5EHZ - chains A and B; structure by X-ray diffraction, 2.50 A resolution.

[Chain A (and B)]
Molecule: Acetylcholinesterase
Organism: Mus musculus
Notes: EC 3.1.1.7; chain B of this document is another copy of the same molecule, construct and numbering; everything in this record applies to it too
Reference sequence: P21836 (ACES_MOUSE); residues 1-543 here correspond to UniProt positions 32-574 (UniProt number = residue number + 31)
Amino-acid sequence (543 residues; each row starts with the number of its first residue):
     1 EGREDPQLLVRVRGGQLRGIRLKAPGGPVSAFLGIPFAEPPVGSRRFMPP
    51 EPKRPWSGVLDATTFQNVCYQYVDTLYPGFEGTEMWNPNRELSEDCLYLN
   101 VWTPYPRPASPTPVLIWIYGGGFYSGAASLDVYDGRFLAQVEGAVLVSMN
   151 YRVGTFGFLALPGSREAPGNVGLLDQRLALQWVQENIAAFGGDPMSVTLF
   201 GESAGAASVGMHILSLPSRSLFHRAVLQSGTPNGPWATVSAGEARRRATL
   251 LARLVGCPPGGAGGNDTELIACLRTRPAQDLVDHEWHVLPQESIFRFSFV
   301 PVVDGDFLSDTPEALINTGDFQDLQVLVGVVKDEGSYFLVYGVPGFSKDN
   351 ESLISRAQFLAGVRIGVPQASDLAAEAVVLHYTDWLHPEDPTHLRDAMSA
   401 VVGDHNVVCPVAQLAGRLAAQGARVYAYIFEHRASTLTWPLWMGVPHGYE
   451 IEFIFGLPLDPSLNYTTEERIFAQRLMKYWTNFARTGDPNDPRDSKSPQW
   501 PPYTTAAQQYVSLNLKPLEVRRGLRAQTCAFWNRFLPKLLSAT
Not modelled in the structure: 260-264 (chain B: 1-3, 259-264)
Disulfides: Cys69-Cys96, Cys257-Cys272, Cys409-Cys529
Glycans and other covalent adducts: N-acetylglucosamine (NAG) linked to Asn350, Asn464
Residues lining bound ligands: 5NZ (6-phenyl-5-[5-[3-[2-(1,2,3,4-tetrahydroacridin-9-ylamino)ethyl]-1,2,3-triazol-4-yl]pentyl]phenanthridin-5-ium-3,8-diamine): Tyr72, Asp74, Leu76, Gly82, Trp86, Gly120, Gly121, Gly122, Tyr124, Ser125, Tyr133, Glu202, Ser203, Trp286, Leu289, Ser293, Ile294, Arg296, Phe297, Tyr337, Phe338, Tyr341, Trp439, His447, Gly448, Tyr449
Swiss-Prot annotation at these positions:
  - active site: Ser203 (Acyl-ester intermediate), Glu334 (Charge relay system), His447 (Charge relay system)
  - glycosylation (N-linked (GlcNAc...) asparagine): Asn265, Asn350, Asn464

[Interface between chain A and chain B]
Pairs across the interface (38):
  Leu373(A) with Lys538(B); Leu539(B), hydrophobic
  Glu376(A) with Lys538(B), salt bridge
  Ala377(A) with Phe535(B), hydrophobic
  Leu380(A) with Arg534(B); Phe535(B), hydrophobic
  His381(A) with Gln527(B)
  Thr383(A) with Gln527(B), hydrogen bond (backbone-side chain)
  Asp384(A) with Gln527(B)
  Trp385(A) with Gln508(B), hydrogen bond (backbone-side chain); Ala526(B); Gln527(B), hydrogen bond (backbone-side chain); Ala530(B); Arg534(B)
  Leu386(A) with Ala506(B); Ala507(B); Gln508(B); Arg522(B)
  His387(A) with Arg522(B)
  Gln508(A) with Trp385(B), hydrogen bond (side chain-backbone); Leu386(B)
  Arg522(A) with Leu386(B)
  Ala526(A) with Trp385(B)
  Gln527(A) with His381(B); Thr383(B), hydrogen bond (side chain-backbone); Asp384(B); Trp385(B), hydrogen bond (side chain-backbone)
  Ala530(A) with Trp385(B)
  Arg534(A) with Leu380(B); Trp385(B)
  Phe535(A) with Ala377(B), hydrophobic; Leu380(B); Phe535(B), hydrophobic
  Lys538(A) with Leu373(B); Glu376(B), salt bridge
  Leu539(A) with Leu373(B), hydrophobic; Leu539(B), hydrophobic
  Thr543(A) with Thr543(B)
Other interface residues (no listed pair), chain A (24 interface residues in all): Ala506, Ala507, Gly523, Ala542
Other interface residues (no listed pair), chain B (22 interface residues in all): Gly523

[Overview]
24 residues of chain A and 22 residues of chain B are in contact, with 6 hydrogen bonds and 2 salt bridges.
Polar pairs include Glu376(A)-Lys538(B), Thr383(A)-Gln527(B) and Trp385(A)-Gln508(B). Ligands of chain A:
compound 5NZ. N-acetylglucosamine is covalently linked to Asn350(A) and Asn464(A).
Chain A and chain B are both Acetylcholinesterase (Mus musculus); the structure, mAChE-syn TZ2PA5 complex from
an equimolar mixture of the syn/anti isomers, was determined by X-ray diffraction together with 5EHN, 5EHQ,
5EIA, 5EIE and 5EIH from the same study.
